4JO7 - chains A and C of the 4 polymer chains in the assembly; structure by X-ray diffraction, 1.75 A resolution.

== Chain A (and C) ==
Name: Nucleoporin p58/p45
Organism: Homo sapiens
Notes: chain C of this document is another copy of the same molecule, construct and numbering; everything in this record applies to it too
UniProtKB: Q9BVL2 (NUPL1_HUMAN); residues 329-416 here correspond to UniProt positions 341-428 (UniProt number = residue number + 12)
Sequence (89 residues; each row starts with the number of its first residue):
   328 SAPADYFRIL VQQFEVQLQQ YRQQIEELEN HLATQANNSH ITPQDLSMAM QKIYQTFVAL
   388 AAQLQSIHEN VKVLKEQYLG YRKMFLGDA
Not modelled in the structure: 363-365, 416 (chain C: 328-330, 416)
Differences from the reference sequence: expression tag (328)
Modified positions: Mse375 (selenomethionine; parent Met); Mse377 (selenomethionine; parent Met); Mse411 (selenomethionine; parent Met)

== How chain A and chain C interact ==
Residue-residue contacts - 48 pairs, chain A then chain C:
  Glu356(A) with Tyr408(C), hydrogen bond
  Ile368(A) with Mse411(C), hydrophobic
  Asp372(A) with Mse411(C)
  Leu373(A) with Tyr408(C); Mse411(C); Phe412(C)
  Ala376(A) with Tyr408(C), hydrophobic
  Mse377(A) with Tyr408(C)
  Lys379(A) with Gln404(C)
  Ile380(A) with Gln404(C)
  Thr383(A) with Asn397(C); Val400(C); Leu401(C); Gln404(C), hydrogen bond
  Phe384(A) with Leu401(C), hydrophobic; Tyr405(C)
  Ala386(A) with Asn397(C)
  Leu387(A) with Ile394(C); Asn397(C)
  Gln390(A) with Ser393(C), hydrogen bond; Ile394(C); Asn397(C), hydrogen bond
  Leu391(A) with Ile394(C), hydrophobic
  Ser393(A) with Gln390(C)
  Ile394(A) with Gln390(C); Leu391(C), hydrophobic; Ile394(C), hydrophobic
  Asn397(A) with Thr383(C); Leu387(C); Gln390(C), hydrogen bond
  Leu401(A) with Phe384(C), hydrophobic
  Gln404(A) with Lys379(C); Ile380(C); Thr383(C), hydrogen bond
  Tyr405(A) with Ile380(C), hydrophobic; Phe384(C)
  Tyr408(A) with Leu373(C); Ala376(C), hydrophobic; Mse377(C), hydrophobic; Ile380(C), hydrophobic
  Mse411(A) with Ile368(C); Asp372(C); Leu373(C), hydrophobic
  Phe412(A) with Leu359(C), hydrophobic; Leu373(C)
  Gly414(A) with Ile368(C)
  Asp415(A) with Ser366(C); Ile368(C)
Also at the interface, not in a pair above, chain A (28 interface residues in all): Leu359, Val398, Val400
Also at the interface, not in a pair above, chain C (27 interface residues in all): Asn364, Ala386, Val398

== Summary ==
The interface between chain A and chain C involves 28 residues on one side and 27 on the other; the contacts
include 6 hydrogen bonds. Among the polar pairs are Glu356(A)-Tyr408(C), Thr383(A)-Gln404(C) and
Gln390(A)-Ser393(C).
Both chains are Nucleoporin p58/p45 (Homo sapiens). Entry 4JO7 (Crystal structure of the human Nup49CCS2+3*
Nup57CCS3* complex with 2:2 stoichiometry) was determined by X-ray diffraction (same publication as 4JO9, 5CWS
and 5CWW).
